PDB entry 7NKG | X-ray diffraction, 1.60 A resolution | chains B and C of the 6 polymer chains in the assembly

# Chain B
Molecule: Methyl-coenzyme M reductase beta subunit
Organism: Methermicoccus shengliensis DSM 18856
Notes: EC 2.8.4.1; engineered mutation(s): wild-type
Amino-acid sequence (433 residues; row label = number of the first residue in the row):
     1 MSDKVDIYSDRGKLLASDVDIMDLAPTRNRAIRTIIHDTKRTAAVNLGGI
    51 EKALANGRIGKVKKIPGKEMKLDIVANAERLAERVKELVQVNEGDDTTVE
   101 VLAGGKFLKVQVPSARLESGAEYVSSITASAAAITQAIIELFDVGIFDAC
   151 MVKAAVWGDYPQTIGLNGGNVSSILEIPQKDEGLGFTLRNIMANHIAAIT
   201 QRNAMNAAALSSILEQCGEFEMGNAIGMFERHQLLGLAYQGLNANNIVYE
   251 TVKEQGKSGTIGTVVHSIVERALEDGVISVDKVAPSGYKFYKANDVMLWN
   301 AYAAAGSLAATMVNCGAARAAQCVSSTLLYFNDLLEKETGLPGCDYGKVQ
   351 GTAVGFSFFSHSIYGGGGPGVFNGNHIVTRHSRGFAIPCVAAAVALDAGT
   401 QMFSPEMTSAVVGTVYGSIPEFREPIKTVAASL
Unresolved in the structure: 1
Ligand contacts:
  - 1-thioethanesulfonic acid (COM): F358, S362, Y364
  - factor 430 (F43): S362, I363, Y364
  - Coenzyme B (TP7): F358, F359, Y364, G365, G366, H376, I377, V378
What the authors report for this chain:
  - conformationally variable residues (loop rearrangement): A53 to P66

# Chain C
Molecule: Methyl-coenzyme M reductase gamma subunit
Organism: Methermicoccus shengliensis DSM 18856
Notes: EC 2.8.4.1; engineered mutation(s): wild-type
Amino-acid sequence (248 residues; numbered 1 to 248; the number before each row is that of its first residue):
     1 MAYEPQYYPGNTSVAQNRRKHMSGNVEKLREISDEDLTAILGHRAPGSDY
    51 PSTHPPLAEMGEPDCPIREIVEPTPGAAAGDRIRYVQWTDSMYNAPATPY
   101 WRSYYAAINHRGVDPGTLSGRQIVEARERDVEVYGKMSIETEMTCPALAG
   151 LRGATVHGHSCRLQEDGVMFDMLDRRRLEGGTIIMDKDQVGVPLDRKVDL
   201 GKPMSEEEAAKRTTIYRVDNVPFRSDSEVVEWVQRIWELRTRYGFQPQ
Unresolved in the structure: 1
Ligand contacts: factor 430 (F43): L118, S119, G120, R121, A154, T155, V156, H157, G158, H159, S160

# How chain B and chain C interact
Residue-residue contacts (138):
  D10(B) with P66(C)
  R11(B) with D64(C), salt bridge; E69(C), salt bridge
  Q201(B) with P63(C)
  R202(B) with P63(C); C65(C); R68(C)
  N203(B) with P66(C)
  A204(B) with C65(C), hydrogen bond (backbone-side chain); I67(C), hydrophobic
  M205(B) with I67(C), hydrophobic
  M228(B) with Q246(C); P247(C)
  F229(B) with F245(C); P247(C)
  H232(B) with P247(C)
  Y249(B) with I70(C), hydrophobic
  V252(B) with I70(C), hydrophobic; V71(C), hydrophobic
  K253(B) with I70(C)
  G256(B) with I70(C); V71(C); E72(C), hydrogen bond (backbone-backbone); R111(C), hydrogen bond (backbone-side chain)
  K257(B) with E72(C); R111(C)
  S258(B) with R111(C)
  G259(B) with R111(C), hydrogen bond (backbone-side chain)
  T260(B) with A107(C), hydrogen bond (side chain-backbone); I108(C), hydrogen bond (side chain-backbone); H110(C); R111(C)
  I261(B) with A107(C), hydrogen bond (backbone-backbone)
  G262(B) with A107(C), hydrogen bond (backbone-backbone); I108(C)
  H266(B) with Y3(C); P5(C); Y7(C)
  V269(B) with Y3(C)
  E270(B) with A2(C), hydrogen bond (side chain-backbone); Y3(C)
  D281(B) with R235(C), salt bridge
  K282(B) with E231(C), salt bridge
  A284(B) with E228(C)
  P285(B) with E228(C)
  S286(B) with G10(C); E228(C), hydrogen bond
  Y288(B) with Q6(C); Y8(C); P9(C); W232(C)
  K289(B) with Q6(C), hydrogen bond (backbone-side chain)
  F290(B) with E231(C); W232(C), hydrophobic; R235(C)
  Y291(B) with Y3(C); Q6(C); R235(C), hydrogen bond (backbone-side chain)
  V296(B) with Y243(C); P247(C)
  M297(B) with P247(C)
  M312(B) with I67(C), hydrophobic; V71(C)
  V313(B) with V71(C)
  N314(B) with G112(C), hydrogen bond (side chain-backbone); V113(C), hydrogen bond (side chain-backbone)
  G316(B) with V71(C)
  A317(B) with V71(C); E72(C); P73(C); T74(C), hydrogen bond (backbone-backbone); A77(C); R111(C); G112(C)
  A318(B) with A77(C); G112(C); R127(C), hydrogen bond (backbone-side chain)
  R319(B) with E62(C), salt bridge; R68(C), hydrogen bond (side chain-backbone); V71(C), hydrogen bond (side chain-backbone); P73(C); R127(C), hydrogen bond (backbone-side chain)
  Q322(B) with I83(C); D114(C), hydrogen bond; E125(C), hydrogen bond
  C323(B) with V113(C); D114(C)
  S326(B) with V113(C); D114(C), hydrogen bond; P115(C)
  Y330(B) with Y100(C); S103(C); Y104(C), hydrophobic; P115(C); T117(C), hydrogen bond
  D333(B) with Y104(C), hydrogen bond
  L334(B) with M22(C), hydrophobic; Y104(C), hydrophobic; I108(C), hydrophobic
  E336(B) with W232(C), hydrogen bond (backbone-side chain); I236(C); R240(C), salt bridge
  K337(B) with Y7(C); Y8(C); W101(C); Y104(C), hydrogen bond; W232(C)
  E338(B) with Y3(C), hydrogen bond; P5(C); Q6(C), hydrogen bond (backbone-side chain); Y7(C), hydrogen bond (side chain-backbone)
  T339(B) with R235(C)
  G340(B) with W232(C); R235(C), hydrogen bond (backbone-side chain); I236(C); L239(C)
  L341(B) with I236(C)
  P342(B) with L239(C), hydrophobic; R240(C); Y243(C), hydrophobic
  Y346(B) with R240(C); Y243(C), hydrophobic; P247(C)
  G347(B) with R240(C)
  Q350(B) with R240(C), hydrogen bond
  H361(B) with D114(C), salt bridge; E125(C), salt bridge
  A395(B) with R68(C), hydrogen bond (backbone-side chain)
  L396(B) with I67(C), hydrophobic; R68(C), hydrogen bond (backbone-side chain)
  D397(B) with R68(C), hydrogen bond (backbone-side chain)
  A398(B) with R127(C), hydrogen bond (backbone-side chain)
  G399(B) with T53(C); P55(C)
  T400(B) with R127(C)
  S404(B) with E59(C), hydrogen bond
  E406(B) with A58(C); E59(C)
Interface residues without a listed pair, chain B (73 interface residues in all): T263, G287, K292, A293, A320, S325, Q401
Interface residues without a listed pair, chain C (60 interface residues in all): E4, N11, N109, G116, G244, Q248

# Overview
73 residues of chain B face 60 of chain C across their interface; the contacts include 36 hydrogen bonds and 8
salt bridges. Polar pairs include R11(B)-D64(C), R11(B)-E69(C) and D281(B)-R235(C). Factor 430 is bound
between chain B and chain C. Ligands of chain B: 1-thioethanesulfonic acid and Coenzyme B. The paper reports
conformational variability at A53(B).
Chain B is Methyl-coenzyme M reductase beta subunit and chain C is Methyl-coenzyme M reductase gamma subunit,
both from Methermicoccus shengliensis DSM 18856; the structure, Methyl-coenzyme M reductase from
Methermicoccus shengliensis at 1.6-A resolution, was determined by X-ray diffraction.
